8W2E - chains B and C of the 6 polymer chains in the assembly; structure by electron microscopy, 3.06 A resolution.

[Chain B]
Molecule: Membrane protein
Organism: SARS-CoV-2 pseudovirus
UniProt: P0DTC5 (VME1_SARS2); residues 1-222 here = UniProt positions 1-222
Sequence (270 residues; each row starts with the number of its first residue):
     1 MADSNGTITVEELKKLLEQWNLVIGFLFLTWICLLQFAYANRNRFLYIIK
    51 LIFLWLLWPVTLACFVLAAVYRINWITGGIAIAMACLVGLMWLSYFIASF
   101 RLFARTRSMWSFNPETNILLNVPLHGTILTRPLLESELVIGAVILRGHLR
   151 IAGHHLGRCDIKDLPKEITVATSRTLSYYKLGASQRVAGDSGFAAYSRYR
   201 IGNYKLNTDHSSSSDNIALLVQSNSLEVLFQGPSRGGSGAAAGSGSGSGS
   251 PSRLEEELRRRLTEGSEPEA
Unresolved in the structure: 1-18, 205-270
Construct notes: expression tag (223-270)
Small-molecule neighbours:
  - A1AE8 ((6S,8R)-N-(3-cyanophenyl)-5-{4-[difluoro(phenyl)methyl]phenyl}-6-methyl-4-oxo-4,5,6,7-tetrahydropyrazolo[1,5-a]pyrazine-3-carboxamide), molecule 1: Ile32, Cys33, Gln36, Phe37
  - A1AE8, molecule 2: Trp55, Trp58, Val88, Met91, Trp92, Tyr95, Phe96, Ser99, Phe112, Asn113, Pro114, Glu115, Thr116, Asn117
UniProt features mapped onto this chain:
  - glycosylation: Asn5 (N-linked (GlcNAc...) asparagine)
  - natural variant: Asp3 (D3G: In strain: Omicron/BA.1; D3N: In strain: Omicron/BA.5, Omicron/BQ.1.1), Gln19 (Q19E: In strain: Omicron/BA.1, Omicron/BA.2 and 7 more), Ala63 (A63T: In strain: Omicron/BA.1, Omicron/BA.2 and 7 more), Ile82 (I82T: In strain: Eta/B.1.525 and Delta/B.1.617.2)
  - mutagenesis: Arg42 to Arg44 (Partial loss of N-RNA binding)
What the authors report for this chain:
  - binding site for A1AE8: Gln36, Tyr95, Ser99, Asn117
  - mutagenesis - L29F, W55F, A85S, L90W, M91K, A98D, S99A, N117K, P132S, Q185K: unchanged growth

[Chain C]
Molecule: Fab B Heavy Chain
Organism: Homo sapiens
Notes: antibody fragment or engineered binder
Sequence (220 residues; row label = number of the first residue in the row; numbers below 1 keep their minus sign (Ala-1 is residue -1)):
    -1 ASDIVMTQSPASLAVSLGQRATISCKASQSIDYDGDNYMNWYQQKPGQPP
    49 KLLIYTTSNLESGIPARFSGSGSGTDFTLNIHPVEEGDAATYYCQQNNED
    99 PYTFGGGTKLEIKRADAAPTVSIFPPSSEQLTSGGASVVCFLNNFYPKDI
   149 NVKWKIDGSERQNGVLNSWTDQDSKDSTYSMSSTLTLTKDEYERHNSYTC
   199 EATHKTSTSPIVKSFNRNEC
Unresolved in the structure: -1 to 0, 154-161
Disulfide bonds: Cys23-Cys92, Cys138-Cys198

[How chain B and chain C interact]
Pairs across the interface - 16 pairs, chain B then chain C:
  Leu138(B) with Tyr36(C)
  Lys180(B) with Leu50(C)
  Ser197(B) with Tyr53(C)
  Arg198(B) with Asp32(C), salt bridge; Tyr36(C), hydrogen bond; Thr54(C)
  Tyr199(B) with Tyr36(C); Asn95(C)
  Arg200(B) with Asn95(C); Tyr100(C)
  Ile201(B) with Asp32(C); Tyr36(C), hydrophobic; Asn96(C); Tyr100(C), hydrogen bond (backbone-side chain)
  Gly202(B) with Tyr100(C)
  Asn203(B) with Asp98(C)
Interface residues without a listed pair, chain C (10 interface residues in all): Asp34

[Summary]
Chain B and chain C form an interface of 9 and 10 residues respectively, with 2 hydrogen bonds and 1 salt
bridge. Polar contacts include Arg198(B)-Asp32(C), Arg198(B)-Tyr36(C) and Ile201(B)-Tyr100(C). The paper
reports a binding site for A1AE8 at Gln36(B), Tyr95(B) and Ser99(B) among others; L29F, W55F and A85S of chain
B, among others, leave growth unchanged; 10 substitutions were tested in all.
Chain B is Membrane protein (SARS-CoV-2 pseudovirus) and chain C is Fab B Heavy Chain (Homo sapiens); the
structure, SARS-CoV-2 M protein dimer in complex with JNJ-9676 and Fab-B, was determined by electron
microscopy.
